Entry 3NID (X-ray diffraction, 2.30 A resolution); this record covers chains A and B of the 4 polymer chains in the assembly.

[Chain A]
Protein: Integrin alpha-IIb
Source organism: Homo sapiens
Notes: fragment: Integrin alpha-IIb, residues 32-488
UniProt: P08514 (ITA2B_HUMAN); residues 1-457 here correspond to UniProt positions 32-488 (UniProt number = residue number + 31)
Sequence (457 residues; row label = number of the first residue in the row):
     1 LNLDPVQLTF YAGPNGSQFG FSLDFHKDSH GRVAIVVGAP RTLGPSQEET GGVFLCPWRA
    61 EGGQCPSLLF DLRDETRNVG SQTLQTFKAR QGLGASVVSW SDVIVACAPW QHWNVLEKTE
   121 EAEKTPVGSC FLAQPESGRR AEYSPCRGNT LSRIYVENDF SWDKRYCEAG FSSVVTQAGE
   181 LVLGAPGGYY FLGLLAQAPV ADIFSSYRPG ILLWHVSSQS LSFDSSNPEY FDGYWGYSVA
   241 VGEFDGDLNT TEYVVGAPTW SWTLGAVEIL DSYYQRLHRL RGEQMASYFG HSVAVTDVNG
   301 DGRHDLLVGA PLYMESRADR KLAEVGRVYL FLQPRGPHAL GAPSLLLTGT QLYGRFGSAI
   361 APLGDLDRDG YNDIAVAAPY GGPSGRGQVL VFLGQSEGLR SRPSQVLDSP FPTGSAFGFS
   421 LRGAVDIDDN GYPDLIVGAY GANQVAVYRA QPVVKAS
Not modelled in the structure: 455-457
Disulfides: Cys56-Cys65, Cys107-Cys130, Cys146-Cys167
Ion coordination: Ca2+ site 1: Glu243, Asp245, Asp247, Thr250, Glu252; Ca2+ site 2: Asp297, Asn299, Asp301, Arg303, Asp305; Ca2+ site 3: Asp365, Asp367, Asp369, Tyr371, Asp373; Ca2+ site 4: Asp426, Asp428, Asn430, Tyr432, Asp434
From the paper describing this entry:
  - specificity-determining residues: Tyr190, Asp232
  - mutagenesis - Y190F (Kd 80muM), D232H (Kd 1000muM): decreased binding to RUC-1
  - mutagenesis - Y190F, D232H: unchanged binding to Fibrinogen

[Chain B]
Protein: Integrin beta-3
Source organism: Homo sapiens
Notes: fragment: Integrin beta-3, residues 27-497
UniProt: P05106 (ITB3_HUMAN); residues 1-471 here correspond to UniProt positions 27-497 (UniProt number = residue number + 26)
Sequence (471 residues; numbered 1 to 471; the number before each row is that of its first residue):
     1 GPNICTTRGV SSCQQCLAVS PMCAWCSDEA LPLGSPRCDL KENLLKDNCA PESIEFPVSE
    61 ARVLEDRPLS DKGSGDSSQV TQVSPQRIAL RLRPDDSKNF SIQVRQVEDY PVDIYYLMDL
   121 SYSMKDDLWS IQNLGTKLAT QMRKLTSNLR IGFGAFVDKP VSPYMYISPP EALENPCYDM
   181 KTTCLPMFGY KHVLTLTDQV TRFNEEVKKQ SVSRNRDAPE GGFDAIMQAT VCDEKIGWRN
   241 DASHLLVFTT DAKTHIALDG RLAGIVQPND GQCHVGSDNH YSASTTMDYP SLGLMTEKLS
   301 QKNINLIFAV TENVVNLYQN YSELIPGTTV GVLSMDSSNV LQLIVDAYGK IRSKVELEVR
   361 DLPEELSLSF NATCLNNEVI PGLKSCMGLK IGDTVSFSIE AKVRGCPQEK EKSFTIKPVG
   421 FKDSLIVQVT FDCDCACQAQ AEPNSHRCNN GNGTFECGVC RCGPGWLGSQ C
Not modelled in the structure: 467-471
Disulfides: Cys5-Cys23, Cys13-Cys435, Cys16-Cys38, Cys26-Cys49, Cys177-Cys184, Cys232-Cys273, Cys374-Cys386, Cys406-Cys433, Cys437-Cys457, Cys448-Cys460
Covalently attached groups: N-acetylglucosamine (NAG) linked to Asn99, Asn320, Asn371
Ion coordination: Mg2+: Ser121, Glu220; Ca2+ site 1: Ser123, Asp126, Asp127, Met335; Ca2+ site 2: Asp158, Asn215, Asp217, Pro219, Glu220
From the paper describing this entry:
  - conformationally variable residues (helix shift, side-chain flip): Ser300, Asn303, Gly349 to Ser353, Arg360, Lys417
  - contacts within the chain: Asp109-Ser147 (hydrogen bond), Tyr348-Arg352 (hydrogen bond), Gln106-Arg352 (hydrogen bond), Ser353-Gly388 (backbone contact), Ser353-Leu389 (backbone contact), Asp241-Lys422

[Interface between chain A and chain B]
Pairs across the interface (67):
  Phe21(A) with Arg261(B); Val266(B), hydrophobic
  Arg41(A) with Gly264(B)
  Trp110(A) with Arg261(B), hydrogen bond (side chain-backbone); Leu262(B), hydrogen bond (side chain-backbone); Gly264(B)
  His112(A) with Ser162(B), hydrogen bond; Ile167(B)
  Asn114(A) with Ser168(B)
  Glu121(A) with Ser168(B), hydrogen bond; Pro169(B)
  Glu123(A) with Tyr166(B); Ser168(B); Arg216(B), salt bridge
  Lys124(A) with Ile167(B); Ser168(B), hydrogen bond (backbone-side chain)
  Thr125(A) with Arg216(B)
  Pro126(A) with Ser162(B); Pro163(B), hydrophobic
  Tyr166(A) with Arg216(B)
  Glu168(A) with Pro163(B); Leu262(B)
  Phe171(A) with Arg261(B)
  Tyr190(A) with Arg216(B), hydrogen bond (side chain-backbone)
  Phe191(A) with Pro163(B), hydrophobic; Asp217(B)
  Phe231(A) with Lys253(B), hydrogen bond (backbone-side chain)
  Asp232(A) with Pro219(B); Lys253(B), salt bridge
  Tyr234(A) with His255(B); Asp259(B); Leu262(B), hydrophobic
  Tyr237(A) with Leu258(B), hydrogen bond (side chain-backbone); Arg261(B)
  Thr259(A) with Asp259(B)
  Trp262(A) with Lys253(B); Leu317(B)
  Thr263(A) with Ile256(B); Tyr321(B), hydrogen bond
  Met285(A) with Leu317(B), hydrophobic; Asn320(B); Tyr321(B), hydrophobic; Leu324(B)
  Ala286(A) with Ile256(B), hydrophobic; Leu292(B), hydrophobic
  Tyr288(A) with Ala257(B); Leu258(B), hydrogen bond (side chain-backbone); Asp259(B), hydrogen bond
  His291(A) with Leu258(B)
  Pro311(A) with Leu258(B), hydrophobic
  Leu312(A) with Ala257(B); Leu258(B), hydrophobic
  Met314(A) with Leu292(B), hydrophobic; Gly293(B); Leu324(B), hydrophobic
  Asp319(A) with Lys384(B), salt bridge
  Lys321(A) with Glu358(B), salt bridge
  Leu322(A) with Leu324(B)
  Glu324(A) with Ser291(B), hydrogen bond
  Tyr353(A) with Gly293(B), hydrogen bond (side chain-backbone); Leu294(B); Glu297(B), hydrogen bond
  Arg355(A) with Leu258(B); Pro268(B)
  Tyr380(A) with Pro268(B)
  Phe419(A) with Arg261(B)
  Tyr440(A) with Val266(B)
Interface residues without a listed pair, chain A (44 interface residues in all): Gln18, Ala95, Pro186, Gly187, Gln284, Arg320
Interface residues without a listed pair, chain B (35 interface residues in all): Ala218, Ala263, Glu323, Pro326

[Summary]
Chain A and chain B form an interface of 44 and 35 residues respectively, with 14 hydrogen bonds and 4 salt
bridges. Among the polar pairs are Glu123(A)-Arg216(B), Asp232(A)-Lys253(B) and Asp319(A)-Lys384(B). From the
paper: Y190F and D232H of chain A reduce binding to RUC-1; specificity determinants Tyr190(A) and Asp232(A).
Here chain A is Integrin alpha-IIb and chain B is Integrin beta-3, both from Homo sapiens. Entry 3NID (The
Closed Headpiece of Integrin alphaIIB beta3 and its Complex with an alpahIIB beta3 -Specific Antagonist ...)
was determined by X-ray diffraction (same publication as 3NIF and 3NIG).
